PDB entry 2J3T | X-ray diffraction, 2.40 A resolution | chains A and C of the 4 polymer chains in the assembly

== Chain A ==
Protein: Trafficking protein particle complex subunit 3
Organism: Mus musculus
UniProt: O55013 (TPPC3_MOUSE); residue numbers follow UniProt; this construct covers 1-180
Sequence (182 residues; row label = number of the first residue in the row; numbers below 1 keep their minus sign (Gly-1 is residue -1)):
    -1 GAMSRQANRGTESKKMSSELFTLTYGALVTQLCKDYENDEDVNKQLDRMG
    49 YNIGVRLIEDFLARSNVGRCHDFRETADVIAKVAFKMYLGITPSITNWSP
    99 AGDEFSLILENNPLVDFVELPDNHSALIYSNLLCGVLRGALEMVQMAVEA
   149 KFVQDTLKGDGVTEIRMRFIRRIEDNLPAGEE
Disordered / not traced: -1 to 14, 120-121, 176-180
Swiss-Prot annotation at these positions:
  - lipidation: Cys68 (S-palmitoyl cysteine)
Glycans and other covalent adducts: palmitic acid (PLM) linked to Cys68

== Chain C ==
Protein: Trafficking protein particle complex subunit 1
Organism: Mus musculus
UniProt: Q5NCF2 (TPPC1_MOUSE); residues 1-145 here = UniProt positions 1-145
Sequence (145 residues; row label = number of the first residue in the row):
     1 MTVHNLYLFDRNGVCLHYSEWHRKKQAGIPKEEEYKLMYGMLFSIRSFVS
    51 KMSPLDMKDGFLSFQTSRYKLHYYETPTGIKVVMNTDLGVGPIRDVLHHI
   101 YSALYVEFVVKNPLCPLGQTVQSELFRSRLDSYVRSLPFFSARAG
Disordered / not traced: 1, 144-145

== Interface between chain A and chain C ==
Pairs across the interface (27; chain A residue first):
  Arg54(A) - Val109(C)  hydrogen bond (side chain-backbone)
  Arg54(A) - Val110(C)  hydrogen bond (side chain-backbone)
  Arg54(A) - Asn112(C)
  Arg54(A) - Cys115(C)  hydrogen bond (side chain-backbone)
  Arg54(A) - Leu117(C)
  Ile56(A) - Thr78(C)
  Glu57(A) - Thr78(C)  hydrogen bond
  Glu57(A) - Tyr101(C)  hydrogen bond
  Glu57(A) - Val110(C)
  Asp58(A) - Lys111(C)  salt bridge
  Leu60(A) - Pro77(C)  hydrophobic
  Leu60(A) - Thr78(C)
  Leu60(A) - Tyr101(C)
  Ala61(A) - His98(C)  hydrogen bond (backbone-side chain)
  Ala61(A) - Tyr101(C)  hydrophobic
  Ala61(A) - Ser102(C)
  Asn64(A) - His98(C)  hydrogen bond
  Val65(A) - Pro77(C)
  Gly66(A) - Pro77(C)
  Arg67(A) - Glu75(C)  salt bridge
  Arg67(A) - Pro77(C)
  Met141(A) - Arg11(C)  hydrogen bond
  Met141(A) - Thr78(C)
  Val142(A) - Pro77(C)
  Val142(A) - Thr78(C)
  Asp173(A) - Arg46(C)  salt bridge
  Asn174(A) - Asn12(C)
Also at the interface, not in a pair above, chain A (17 interface residues in all): Val53, Gln143, Leu175
Also at the interface, not in a pair above, chain C (20 interface residues in all): Phe43, Ile80, Val106, Pro113, Pro116
From the paper, about this interface:
  - interface residues, chain A: Ala61(A)

== Overview ==
The interface between chain A and chain C involves 17 residues on one side and 20 on the other; the contacts
include 8 hydrogen bonds and 3 salt bridges. Among the polar pairs are Asp58(A)-Lys111(C), Arg67(A)-Glu75(C)
and Asp173(A)-Arg46(C). Palmitic acid is covalently linked to Cys68(A). The paper reports the interface
residue Ala61(A).
Here chain A is Trafficking protein particle complex subunit 3 and chain C is Trafficking protein particle
complex subunit 1, both from Mus musculus. Entry 2J3T (The crystal structure of the bet3-trs33-bet5-trs23
complex) was determined by X-ray diffraction together with 2J3R from the same study.
